8TP8 - chains A and B of the 6 polymer chains in the assembly; structure by X-ray diffraction, 2.74 A resolution.

Chain A (and B):
Molecule: DeoR-family transcriptional regulator
From: Caulobacter vibrioides NA1000
Notes: chain B of this document is another copy of the same molecule, construct and numbering; everything in this record applies to it too
UniProt: A0A0H3C5Q6 (A0A0H3C5Q6_CAUVN); residues 1-327 here = UniProt positions 1-327
Sequence (347 residues; numbered -19 to 327; the number before each row is that of its first residue; numbers below 1 keep their minus sign (Met-19 is residue -19)):
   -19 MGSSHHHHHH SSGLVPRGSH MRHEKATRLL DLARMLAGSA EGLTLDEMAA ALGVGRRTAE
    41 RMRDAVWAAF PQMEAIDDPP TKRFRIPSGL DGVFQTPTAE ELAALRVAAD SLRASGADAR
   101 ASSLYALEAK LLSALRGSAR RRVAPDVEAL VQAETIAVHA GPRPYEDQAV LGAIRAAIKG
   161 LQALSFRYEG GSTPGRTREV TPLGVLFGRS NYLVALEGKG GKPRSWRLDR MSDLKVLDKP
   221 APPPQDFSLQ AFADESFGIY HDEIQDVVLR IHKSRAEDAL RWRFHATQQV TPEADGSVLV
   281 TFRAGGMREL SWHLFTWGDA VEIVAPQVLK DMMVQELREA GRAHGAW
Not modelled in the structure: -19 to 0, 72-73 (chain B: -19 to 3)
Construct notes: initiating methionine (-19); expression tag (-18 to 0)
What the authors report for this chain:
  - conformationally variable residues (order/disorder transition): Gly72 to Gln75
  - contacts within the chain: Leu10-Phe74
  - self-association interface (contacts with another copy of this molecule); pairs are residue here / residue on that copy: Asp71-Arg14 (hydrogen bond), Leu10
  - mutagenesis - L10E (75-fold), E40A (7-fold), E40K (83-fold), T61A/K62A (1.2 +/- 0.2 uM), V73P/F74P (133.2 +/- 10.4 nM): decreased binding to the 21-nt DNA strand
  - binding site for the 3-nt DNA strand: Tyr168, Ser172, Arg178, Arg189, Tyr192, Arg204, Trp206, Arg207, Tyr240, Arg288
  - binding site for the 21-nt DNA strand: Arg8, Arg36, Arg37, Thr38, Glu40, Arg41, Arg43, Thr61, Lys62
  - specificity-determining residues: Arg37, Arg41
  - mutagenesis - R37A, R41A: abolished binding to the 21-nt DNA strand
  - binding site for the 21-nt DNA strand: Arg2, Arg8, Arg37, Thr38, Arg41, Thr61
  - binding site for the 21-nt DNA strand: Arg36, Glu40, Arg43, Lys62

Chain A / chain B interface:
Pairs across the interface - 178 pairs, chain A then chain B:
  Ala6(A) - Leu9(B)
  Thr7(A) - Leu9(B)
  Leu10(A) - Leu10(B)  hydrophobic
  Leu10(A) - Ala49(B)  hydrophobic
  Leu10(A) - Phe74(B)
  Ala13(A) - Phe74(B)  hydrophobic
  Arg14(A) - Ala49(B)  hydrogen bond (side chain-backbone)
  Arg14(A) - Phe50(B)
  Arg14(A) - Asp71(B)  salt bridge
  Arg14(A) - Phe74(B)
  Ala17(A) - Val73(B)  hydrophobic
  Ala49(A) - Thr7(B)
  Phe50(A) - Leu10(B)  hydrophobic
  Phe50(A) - Arg14(B)
  Phe50(A) - Val73(B)
  Phe50(A) - Phe74(B)  hydrophobic
  Pro51(A) - Thr78(B)
  Pro51(A) - Arg122(B)
  Gln52(A) - Thr78(B)
  Gln52(A) - Arg122(B)  hydrogen bond (backbone-side chain)
  Glu54(A) - Arg122(B)  salt bridge
  Ile66(A) - Val73(B)  hydrophobic
  Ser68(A) - Thr76(B)
  Ser68(A) - Arg116(B)  hydrogen bond
  Gly69(A) - Thr76(B)  hydrogen bond (backbone-side chain)
  Gly69(A) - Leu115(B)
  Gly69(A) - Ala119(B)
  Leu70(A) - Gly72(B)
  Leu70(A) - Gln75(B)
  Leu70(A) - Thr76(B)
  Leu70(A) - Ala114(B)
  Leu70(A) - Arg116(B)
  Asp71(A) - Ala114(B)  hydrogen bond (backbone-backbone)
  Asp71(A) - Arg116(B)
  Phe74(A) - Lys110(B)
  Phe74(A) - Leu111(B)  hydrophobic
  Phe74(A) - Ala114(B)  hydrophobic
  Glu80(A) - Ser103(B)
  Glu80(A) - Arg155(B)  salt bridge
  Glu81(A) - Ser103(B)
  Glu81(A) - Ala106(B)
  Ala84(A) - Ser103(B)
  Ala84(A) - Leu104(B)  hydrophobic
  Leu85(A) - Leu104(B)
  Leu85(A) - Leu107(B)  hydrophobic
  Ser103(A) - Glu80(B)  hydrogen bond
  Ser103(A) - Glu81(B)
  Ser103(A) - Ala84(B)
  Leu104(A) - Ala84(B)  hydrophobic
  Leu104(A) - Leu85(B)
  Ala106(A) - Glu81(B)
  Leu107(A) - Pro77(B)  hydrophobic
  Leu107(A) - Glu81(B)
  Leu107(A) - Leu85(B)  hydrophobic
  Leu107(A) - Leu111(B)  hydrophobic
  Ala109(A) - Arg14(B)
  Lys110(A) - Arg14(B)
  Lys110(A) - Phe74(B)
  Lys110(A) - Gln75(B)
  Lys110(A) - Thr76(B)  hydrogen bond (side chain-backbone)
  Lys110(A) - Pro77(B)
  Lys110(A) - Glu81(B)  salt bridge
  Leu111(A) - Leu107(B)  hydrophobic
  Leu111(A) - Leu111(B)  hydrophobic
  Leu112(A) - Gly18(B)
  Ser113(A) - Ala17(B)
  Ser113(A) - Gly18(B)
  Ser113(A) - Gly69(B)
  Ser113(A) - Leu70(B)
  Ser113(A) - Gln75(B)
  Ala114(A) - Gln75(B)
  Arg120(A) - Ala17(B)  hydrogen bond (side chain-backbone)
  Arg120(A) - Gly18(B)
  Arg120(A) - Ala20(B)
  Arg120(A) - Ile66(B)
  Arg120(A) - Pro67(B)  hydrogen bond (side chain-backbone)
  Arg120(A) - Ser68(B)
  Arg120(A) - Gly69(B)
  Gln132(A) - Leu229(B)
  Ala133(A) - Ile158(B)  hydrophobic
  Ala133(A) - Gly184(B)
  Ala133(A) - Val185(B)  hydrogen bond (backbone-backbone)
  Ala133(A) - Leu229(B)
  Glu134(A) - Arg155(B)  salt bridge
  Glu134(A) - Val185(B)
  Glu134(A) - Phe187(B)
  Glu134(A) - Leu229(B)
  Thr135(A) - Val185(B)  hydrogen bond (backbone-backbone)
  Thr135(A) - Leu186(B)
  Thr135(A) - Phe187(B)  hydrogen bond (backbone-backbone)
  Thr135(A) - Leu229(B)
  Thr135(A) - Gln230(B)  hydrogen bond
  Thr135(A) - Ala233(B)
  Ile136(A) - Arg100(B)
  Ile136(A) - Phe187(B)  hydrophobic
  Ala137(A) - Leu186(B)  hydrophobic
  Ala137(A) - Phe187(B)  hydrogen bond (backbone-backbone)
  Val138(A) - Arg263(B)
  His139(A) - His139(B)  hydrogen bond
  Ala140(A) - Phe237(B)  hydrophobic
  Ala140(A) - Arg263(B)
  Ala140(A) - His293(B)
  Gly141(A) - Trp262(B)
  Gly141(A) - Arg263(B)  hydrogen bond (backbone-backbone)
  Gly141(A) - His293(B)
  Pro142(A) - Arg261(B)
  Pro142(A) - Trp262(B)  hydrophobic
  Arg143(A) - Arg261(B)  hydrogen bond (backbone-backbone)
  Arg143(A) - Arg263(B)
  Gln148(A) - Glu80(B)
  Arg155(A) - Glu80(B)
  Arg155(A) - Glu134(B)  salt bridge
  Ile158(A) - Ala133(B)  hydrophobic
  Gly184(A) - Ala133(B)
  Val185(A) - Ala133(B)  hydrogen bond (backbone-backbone)
  Val185(A) - Glu134(B)
  Val185(A) - Thr135(B)  hydrogen bond (backbone-backbone)
  Leu186(A) - Thr135(B)
  Phe187(A) - Glu134(B)
  Phe187(A) - Thr135(B)  hydrogen bond (backbone-backbone)
  Phe187(A) - Ile136(B)
  Phe187(A) - Ala137(B)  hydrogen bond (backbone-backbone)
  Gly188(A) - Ala137(B)
  Arg189(A) - Trp262(B)
  Leu229(A) - Gln132(B)
  Leu229(A) - Ala133(B)
  Leu229(A) - Glu134(B)
  Leu229(A) - Thr135(B)
  Gln230(A) - Thr135(B)  hydrogen bond
  Phe237(A) - Ala140(B)  hydrophobic
  Leu260(A) - Arg143(B)  hydrogen bond (backbone-side chain)
  Arg261(A) - Pro142(B)
  Arg261(A) - Arg143(B)  hydrogen bond (backbone-backbone)
  Trp262(A) - Gly141(B)
  Trp262(A) - Pro142(B)  hydrophobic
  Trp262(A) - Arg143(B)
  Trp262(A) - Arg189(B)
  Arg263(A) - Ala94(B)
  Arg263(A) - Val138(B)
  Arg263(A) - Ala140(B)
  Arg263(A) - Gly141(B)  hydrogen bond (backbone-backbone)
  Phe264(A) - Ala140(B)
  Trp292(A) - Phe295(B)
  Trp292(A) - Thr296(B)
  His293(A) - Ala140(B)
  Phe295(A) - Trp292(B)
  Phe295(A) - Phe295(B)  hydrophobic
  Phe295(A) - Glu316(B)
  Phe295(A) - Leu317(B)
  Thr296(A) - Trp292(B)
  Gly298(A) - Glu319(B)
  Asp299(A) - Glu319(B)
  Asp299(A) - Ala323(B)
  Val301(A) - His324(B)
  Ile303(A) - His324(B)
  Met313(A) - His324(B)
  Val314(A) - His324(B)
  Glu316(A) - Phe295(B)
  Leu317(A) - Ala320(B)
  Leu317(A) - Gly321(B)
  Leu317(A) - His324(B)
  Leu317(A) - Ala326(B)  hydrophobic
  Arg318(A) - Ala326(B)  hydrogen bond (side chain-backbone)
  Arg318(A) - Trp327(B)
  Glu319(A) - Asp299(B)
  Ala320(A) - Leu317(B)  hydrophobic
  Gly321(A) - Leu317(B)
  Ala323(A) - Asp299(B)
  His324(A) - Val301(B)  hydrogen bond (side chain-backbone)
  His324(A) - Lys310(B)  hydrogen bond (backbone-side chain)
  His324(A) - Met313(B)
  His324(A) - Val314(B)
  His324(A) - Leu317(B)
  Gly325(A) - Val314(B)
  Ala326(A) - Val314(B)  hydrophobic
  Ala326(A) - Arg318(B)
  Ala326(A) - Trp327(B)  hydrophobic
  Trp327(A) - Trp327(B)  hydrophobic
Also at the interface, not in a pair above, chain A (97 interface residues in all): Leu9, Met53, Pro77, Leu82, Ala88, Ala94, Arg121, Ala124, Asp126, Leu183, Arg207, Ala233, Ile239, Asp258, Ser291
Also at the interface, not in a pair above, chain B (104 interface residues in all): Ala6, Arg8, Met15, Leu82, Ala88, Leu130, Lys159, Leu183, Gly188, Arg207, Gln225, Phe227, Ser228, Ile239, Asp258, Phe264, Ser291, Gly298, Ile303, Gly325

In short:
The interface between chain A and chain B involves 97 residues on one side and 104 on the other, with 28
hydrogen bonds and 6 salt bridges. Among the polar pairs are Arg14(A)-Asp71(B), Glu54(A)-Arg122(B) and
Glu80(A)-Arg155(B). From the paper: a binding site for the 3-nt DNA strand at Tyr168(A), Ser172(A) and
Arg178(A) among others; L10E, E40A and E40K of chain A, among others, reduce binding to the 21-nt DNA strand;
7 substitutions were tested in all.
Both chains are DeoR-family transcriptional regulator (Caulobacter vibrioides NA1000). Entry 8TP8 (Structure
of the C. crescentus WYL-activator, DriD, bound to ssDNA and cognate DNA) was determined by X-ray diffraction
together with 8TPK from the same study.
